4ASU - chains E and G of the 9 polymer chains in the assembly; structure by X-ray diffraction, 2.60 A resolution.

== Chain E ==
Name: ATP synthase subunit beta, mitochondrial
Organism: Bos taurus
Notes: EC 3.6.3.14
Reference sequence: P00829 (ATPB_BOVIN); residues -1 to 478 here correspond to UniProt positions 49-528 (UniProt number = residue number + 50)
Sequence (480 residues; numbered -1 to 478; the number before each row is that of its first residue; numbers below 1 keep their minus sign (Gln-1 is residue -1)):
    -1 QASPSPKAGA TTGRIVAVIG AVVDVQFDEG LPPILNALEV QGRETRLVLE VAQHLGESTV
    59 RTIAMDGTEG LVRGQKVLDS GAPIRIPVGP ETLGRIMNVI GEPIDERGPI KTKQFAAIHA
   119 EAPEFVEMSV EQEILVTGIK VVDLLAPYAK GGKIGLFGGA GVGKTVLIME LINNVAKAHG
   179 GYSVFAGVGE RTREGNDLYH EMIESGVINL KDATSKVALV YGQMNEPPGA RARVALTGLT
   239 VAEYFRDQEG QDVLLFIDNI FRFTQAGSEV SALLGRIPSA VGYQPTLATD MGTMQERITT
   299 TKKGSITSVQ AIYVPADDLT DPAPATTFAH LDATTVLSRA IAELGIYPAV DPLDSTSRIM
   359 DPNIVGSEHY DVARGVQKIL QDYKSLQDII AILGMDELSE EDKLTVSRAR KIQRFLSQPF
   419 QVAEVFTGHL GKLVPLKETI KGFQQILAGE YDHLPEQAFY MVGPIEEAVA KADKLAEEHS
Disordered / not traced: -1 to 8, 388-395, 475-478
Small-molecule neighbours: ADP (adenosine-5'-diphosphate): Gly157, Ala158, Gly159, Val160, Gly161, Lys162, Thr163, Val164, Tyr345, Phe418, Ala421, Phe424
Swiss-Prot annotation at these positions:
  - binding site (ADP): Gly159, Val160, Gly161, Lys162, Thr163, Val164
  - binding site (ATP): Gly159, Gly161, Lys162, Thr163, Val164, Arg189
  - binding site (phosphate): Gly159, Val160, Gly161, Lys162, Thr163
  - binding site (Mg(2+)): Thr163, Glu188
  - modified residue: Lys74 (N6-acetyllysine), Lys111 (N6-acetyllysine), Lys148 (N6-acetyllysine), Lys209 (N6-acetyllysine), Lys214 (N6-acetyllysine), Thr262 (Phosphothreonine), Ser365 (Phosphoserine), Lys376 (N6-acetyllysine), Ser383 (Phosphoserine), Lys430 (N6-acetyllysine), Lys435 (N6-acetyllysine), Lys472 (N6-acetyllysine)
  - glycosylation: Ser56 (O-linked (GlcNAc) serine)
From the paper describing this entry:
  - binding site for ADP: Tyr345, Phe424
  - conformationally variable residues (helix shift): Phe418 to Gly426
  - catalytic residues: Glu188 (citing earlier work)

== Chain G ==
Name: ATP synthase subunit gamma, mitochondrial
Organism: Bos taurus
Reference sequence: P05631 (ATPG_BOVIN); residues 1-273 here correspond to UniProt positions 323-595 (UniProt number = residue number + 322)
Sequence (273 residues; row label = number of the first residue in the row):
     1 ATLKDITRRL KSIKNIQKIT KSMKMVAAAK YARAERELKP ARVYGVGSLA LYEKADIKTP
    61 EDKKKHLIIG VSSDRGLCGA IHSSVAKQMK SEAANLAAAG KEVKIIGVGD KIRSILHRTH
   121 SDQFLVTFKE VGRRPPTFGD ASVIALELLN SGYEFDEGSI IFNRFRSVIS YKTEEKPIFS
   181 LDTISSAESM SIYDDIDADV LRNYQEYSLA NIIYYSLKES TTSEQSARMT AMDNASKNAS
   241 EMIDKLTLTF NRTRQAVITK ELIEIISGAA ALD
Disordered / not traced: 48-66, 87-104, 117-126, 149-158, 174-205, 271-273

== Chain E / chain G interface ==
Pairs across the interface - 17 pairs, chain E then chain G:
  Ile275(E) with Ile266(G), hydrophobic
  Pro276(E) with Leu262(G), hydrophobic; Ile266(G)
  Ser277(E) with Leu262(G)
  Ala278(E) with Thr259(G)
  Val279(E) with Gln255(G); Ile258(G), hydrophobic; Thr259(G), hydrogen bond (backbone-side chain)
  Gly280(E) with Leu262(G)
  Ala314(E) with Arg254(G)
  Asp316(E) with Asn251(G), hydrogen bond; Arg254(G), salt bridge; Gln255(G), hydrogen bond
  Thr318(E) with Gln255(G), hydrogen bond
  Asp319(E) with Arg254(G), salt bridge; Gln255(G)
  Pro320(E) with Gln255(G)
Other interface residues (no listed pair), chain E (12 interface residues in all): Asp315

== Summary ==
Chain E and chain G form an interface of 12 and 7 residues respectively; the contacts include 4 hydrogen bonds
and 2 salt bridges. Among the polar pairs are Asp316(E)-Arg254(G), Asp319(E)-Arg254(G) and
Val279(E)-Thr259(G). Ligands of chain E: ADP. The paper reports the catalytic residue Glu188(E); a binding
site for ADP at Tyr345(E) and Phe424(E).
Here chain E is ATP synthase subunit beta, mitochondrial and chain G is ATP synthase subunit gamma,
mitochondrial, both from Bos taurus. Entry 4ASU (F1-ATPase in which all three catalytic sites contain bound
nucleotide, with magnesium ion released in the ...) was determined by X-ray diffraction.
